PDB entry 6N0X | X-ray diffraction, 1.44 A resolution | chains A and E

# Chain A (and E)
Name: Diphosphomevalonate decarboxylase
Organism: Anaerolinea thermophila (strain DSM 14523 / JCM 11388 / NBRC 100420 / UNI-1)
Notes: EC 4.1.1.33; chain E of this document is another copy of the same molecule, construct and numbering; everything in this record applies to it too
UniProtKB: E8N6F3 (E8N6F3_ANATU); residues 1-326 here = UniProt positions 1-326
Amino-acid sequence (330 residues; row label = number of the first residue in the row; numbers below 1 keep their minus sign (Gly-3 is residue -3)):
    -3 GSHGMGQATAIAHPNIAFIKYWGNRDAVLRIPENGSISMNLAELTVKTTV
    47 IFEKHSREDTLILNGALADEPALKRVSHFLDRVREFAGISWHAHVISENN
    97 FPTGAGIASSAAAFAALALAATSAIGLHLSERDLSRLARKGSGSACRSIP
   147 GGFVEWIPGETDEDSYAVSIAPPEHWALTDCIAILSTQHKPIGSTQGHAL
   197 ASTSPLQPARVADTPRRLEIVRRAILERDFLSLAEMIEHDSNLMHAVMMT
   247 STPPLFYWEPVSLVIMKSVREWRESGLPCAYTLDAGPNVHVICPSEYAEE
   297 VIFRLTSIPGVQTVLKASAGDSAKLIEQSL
Unresolved in the structure: -3 to -1, 184-186, 324-326 (chain E: -3 to 0, 185-186, 323-326)
Sequence notes: expression tag (-3 to 0)
Ligand contacts: phosphomevalonate (PMV; (3R)-3-hydroxy-3-methyl-5-(phosphonooxy)pentanoic acid): Ala13, Ile15, Lys16, Tyr17, Trp18, Arg26, Ser106, Ser138, Gly139, Ser140, Arg143, Ser190, His194, Met240, Asp280, Ala281

# Chain A / chain E interface
Residue-residue contacts (56):
  Pro201(A) - Ala205(E)
  Pro201(A) - Asp209(E)
  Pro201(A) - Arg212(E)
  Pro201(A) - His235(E)
  Leu202(A) - Leu202(E)
  Leu202(A) - Ala205(E)  hydrophobic
  Leu202(A) - Arg206(E)
  Leu202(A) - Leu239(E)  hydrophobic
  Leu202(A) - Ala242(E)  hydrophobic
  Ala205(A) - Pro201(E)
  Ala205(A) - Ala205(E)  hydrophobic
  Arg206(A) - Leu202(E)
  Asp209(A) - Pro201(E)
  Arg212(A) - Pro201(E)
  His235(A) - Pro201(E)
  His235(A) - Thr246(E)
  Asn238(A) - Met245(E)
  Asn238(A) - Thr246(E)
  Asn238(A) - Phe252(E)
  Leu239(A) - Pro201(E)  hydrophobic
  Leu239(A) - Leu202(E)  hydrophobic
  Leu239(A) - Thr246(E)
  Ala242(A) - Leu202(E)  hydrophobic
  Ala242(A) - Ala242(E)  hydrophobic
  Met245(A) - Asn238(E)  hydrogen bond (backbone-side chain)
  Met245(A) - Met245(E)  hydrophobic
  Met245(A) - Trp254(E)  hydrophobic
  Thr246(A) - His235(E)
  Thr246(A) - Asn238(E)
  Thr246(A) - Leu239(E)
  Pro249(A) - Arg266(E)
  Pro250(A) - Arg266(E)  hydrogen bond (backbone-side chain)
  Phe252(A) - Asn238(E)
  Phe252(A) - Trp254(E)  hydrophobic
  Phe252(A) - Leu259(E)  hydrophobic
  Phe252(A) - Lys263(E)  hydrogen bond (backbone-side chain)
  Phe252(A) - Tyr277(E)
  Trp254(A) - Met245(E)  hydrophobic
  Trp254(A) - Phe252(E)  hydrophobic
  Trp254(A) - Leu259(E)  hydrophobic
  Trp254(A) - Lys263(E)  hydrogen bond (backbone-side chain)
  Glu255(A) - Leu259(E)
  Pro256(A) - Pro256(E)
  Pro256(A) - Leu259(E)
  Pro256(A) - Val260(E)  hydrophobic
  Leu259(A) - Phe252(E)  hydrophobic
  Leu259(A) - Trp254(E)
  Leu259(A) - Glu255(E)
  Leu259(A) - Pro256(E)
  Val260(A) - Pro256(E)  hydrophobic
  Lys263(A) - Phe252(E)  hydrogen bond (side chain-backbone)
  Lys263(A) - Trp254(E)  hydrogen bond (side chain-backbone)
  Lys263(A) - Glu255(E)  salt bridge
  Arg266(A) - Pro249(E)
  Arg266(A) - Pro250(E)  hydrogen bond (side chain-backbone)
  Tyr277(A) - Phe252(E)
Other interface residues (no listed pair), chain A (25 interface residues in all): Thr248, Met262
Other interface residues (no listed pair), chain E (24 interface residues in all): Met262

# Summary
25 residues of chain A face 24 of chain E across their interface; the contacts include 7 hydrogen bonds and 1
salt bridge. Polar contacts include Lys263(A)-Glu255(E), Met245(A)-Asn238(E) and Pro250(A)-Arg266(E). Bound to
chain A: phosphomevalonate.
Both chains are Diphosphomevalonate decarboxylase (Anaerolinea thermophila (strain DSM 14523 / JCM 11388 /
NBRC 100420 / UNI-1)). Entry 6N0X (Crystal structure of Anaerolinea thermophila mevalonate 5-phosphate
decarboxylase complexed with (R)-MVAP) was determined by X-ray diffraction, deposited together with 6N0Y, 6N0Z
and 6N10.
